Entry 4CBA (X-ray diffraction, 3.10 A resolution); this record covers chain A.

== Chain A ==
Protein: Beta-catenin-like protein 1
Source organism: Homo sapiens
Reference sequence: Q8WYA6 (CTBL1_HUMAN); numbering as in UniProt (aligned over 77-563)
Amino-acid sequence (496 residues; numbered 68 to 563; the number before each row is that of its first residue):
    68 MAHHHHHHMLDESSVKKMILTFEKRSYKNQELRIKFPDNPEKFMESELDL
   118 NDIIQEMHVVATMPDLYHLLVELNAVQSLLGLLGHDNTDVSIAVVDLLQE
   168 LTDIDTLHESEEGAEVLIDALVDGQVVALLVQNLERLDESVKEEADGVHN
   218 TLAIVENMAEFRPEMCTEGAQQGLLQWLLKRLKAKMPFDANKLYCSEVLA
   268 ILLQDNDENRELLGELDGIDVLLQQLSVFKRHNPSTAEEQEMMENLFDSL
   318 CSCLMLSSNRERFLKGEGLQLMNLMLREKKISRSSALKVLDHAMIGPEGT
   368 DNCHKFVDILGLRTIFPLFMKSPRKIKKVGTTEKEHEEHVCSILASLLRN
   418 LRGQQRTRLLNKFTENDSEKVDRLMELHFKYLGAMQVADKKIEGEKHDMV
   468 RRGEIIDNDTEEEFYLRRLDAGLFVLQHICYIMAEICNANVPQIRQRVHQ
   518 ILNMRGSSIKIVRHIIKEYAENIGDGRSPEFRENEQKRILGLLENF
Not modelled in the structure: 68-77, 393-397
Differences from the reference sequence: expression tag (68-76)
From the paper describing this entry:
  - binding site for sulfate ion: R380, R425, K429

== In short ==
From the paper: a binding site for sulfate ion at R380, R425 and K429.
Chain A is Beta-catenin-like protein 1 (Homo sapiens); the structure, Structural of delta 1-76 CTNNBL1 in
space group I222, was determined by X-ray diffraction (same publication as 4CB8 and 4CB9).
